1R9S - chains B and J of the 12 polymer chains in the assembly; structure by X-ray diffraction, 4.25 A resolution (low resolution: residue-level contacts below are approximate; hydrogen-bond / salt-bridge calls are withheld).

Chain B:
Protein: DNA-directed RNA polymerase II 140 kDa polypeptide
From: Saccharomyces cerevisiae
Notes: EC 2.7.7.6
Reference sequence: P08518 (RPB2_YEAST); residue numbers follow UniProt; this construct covers 1-1224
Amino-acid sequence (1224 residues; row label = number of the first residue in the row):
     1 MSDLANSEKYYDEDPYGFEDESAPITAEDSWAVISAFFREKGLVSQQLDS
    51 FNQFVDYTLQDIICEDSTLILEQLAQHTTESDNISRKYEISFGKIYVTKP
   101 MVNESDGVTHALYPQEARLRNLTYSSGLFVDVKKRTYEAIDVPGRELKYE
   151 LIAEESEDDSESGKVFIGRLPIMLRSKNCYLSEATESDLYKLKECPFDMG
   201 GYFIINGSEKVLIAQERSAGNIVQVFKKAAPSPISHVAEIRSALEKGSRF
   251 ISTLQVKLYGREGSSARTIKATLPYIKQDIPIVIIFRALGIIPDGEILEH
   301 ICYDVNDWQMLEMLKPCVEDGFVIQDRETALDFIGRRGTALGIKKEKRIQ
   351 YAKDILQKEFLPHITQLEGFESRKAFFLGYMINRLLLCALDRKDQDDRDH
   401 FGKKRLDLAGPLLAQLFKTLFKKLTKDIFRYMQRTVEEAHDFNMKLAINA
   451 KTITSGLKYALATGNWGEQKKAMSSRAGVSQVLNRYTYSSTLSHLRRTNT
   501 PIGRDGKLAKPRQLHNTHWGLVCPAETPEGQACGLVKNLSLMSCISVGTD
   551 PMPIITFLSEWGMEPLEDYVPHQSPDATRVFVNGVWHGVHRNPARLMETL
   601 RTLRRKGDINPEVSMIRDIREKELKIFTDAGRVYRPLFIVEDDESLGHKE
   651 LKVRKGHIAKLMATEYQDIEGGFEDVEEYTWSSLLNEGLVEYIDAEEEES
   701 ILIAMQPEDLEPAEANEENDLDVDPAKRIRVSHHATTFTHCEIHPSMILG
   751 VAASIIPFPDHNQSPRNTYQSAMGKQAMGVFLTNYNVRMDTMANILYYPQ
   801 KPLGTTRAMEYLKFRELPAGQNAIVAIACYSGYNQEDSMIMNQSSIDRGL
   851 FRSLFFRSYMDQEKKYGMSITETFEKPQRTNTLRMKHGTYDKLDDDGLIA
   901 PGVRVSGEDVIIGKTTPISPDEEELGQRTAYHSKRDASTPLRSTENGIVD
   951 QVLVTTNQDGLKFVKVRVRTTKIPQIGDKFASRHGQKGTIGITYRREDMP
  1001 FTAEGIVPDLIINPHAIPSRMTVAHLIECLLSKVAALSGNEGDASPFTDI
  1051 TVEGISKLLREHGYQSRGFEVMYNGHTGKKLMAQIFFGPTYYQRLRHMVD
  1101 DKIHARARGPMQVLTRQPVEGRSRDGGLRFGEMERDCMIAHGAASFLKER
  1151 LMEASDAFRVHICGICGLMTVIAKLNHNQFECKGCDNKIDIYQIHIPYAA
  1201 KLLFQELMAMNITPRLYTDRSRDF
Not modelled in the structure: 1-19, 71-89, 135-163, 336-344, 438-445, 468-476, 503-508, 669-677, 716-721, 920-932
Bound ions: Zn2+: Cys-1163, Cys-1166, Cys-1182, Cys-1185
Ligand contacts: UTP (uridine 5'-triphosphate): Arg-766, Tyr-769, Asp-837, Lys-987, Arg-1020

Chain J:
Protein: DNA-directed RNA polymerases I, II, and III 8.3 kDa polypeptide
From: Saccharomyces cerevisiae
Notes: EC 2.7.7.6
Reference sequence: P22139 (RPB10_YEAST); residues 1-70 here = UniProt positions 1-70
Amino-acid sequence (70 residues; numbered 1 to 70; the number before each row is that of its first residue):
     1 MIVPVRCFSCGKVVGDKWESYLNLLQEDELDEGTALSRLGLKRYCCRRMI
    51 LTHVDLIEKFLRYNPLEKRD
Not modelled in the structure: 66-70
Bound ions: Zn2+: Cys-7, Cys-10, Cys-45, Cys-46
UniProt features mapped onto this chain:
  - binding site (Zn(2+)): Cys-7, Cys-10, Cys-45, Cys-46
  - cross-link: Lys-59 (Glycyl lysine isopeptide (Lys-Gly) (interchain with G-Cter in ubiquitin))

Chain B / chain J interface:
Pairs across the interface - 65 pairs, chain B then chain J:
  Glu-186(B) with Arg-62(J)
  Tyr-190(B) with Lys-59(J); Arg-62(J); Tyr-63(J)
  Lys-193(B) with Pro-65(J)
  Cys-195(B) with Tyr-63(J)
  Pro-196(B) with Tyr-63(J)
  Phe-197(B) with Lys-59(J)
  Val-780(B) with Met-1(J); Leu-56(J)
  Thr-783(B) with Phe-60(J); Tyr-63(J)
  Asn-784(B) with Tyr-63(J)
  Tyr-785(B) with Met-1(J); Phe-60(J)
  Ile-795(B) with Met-1(J)
  Leu-796(B) with Met-1(J)
  Tyr-797(B) with Met-1(J)
  Tyr-798(B) with Met-1(J); Ile-2(J); Pro-4(J)
  Pro-799(B) with Val-54(J)
  Gln-800(B) with Phe-8(J); Arg-48(J); Met-49(J); Thr-52(J)
  Lys-801(B) with Leu-51(J); Thr-52(J); Val-54(J)
  Leu-803(B) with Thr-52(J)
  Arg-815(B) with Val-54(J)
  Glu-816(B) with Val-54(J); Leu-56(J)
  Pro-818(B) with Val-54(J)
  Asn-822(B) with Arg-48(J); Thr-52(J)
  Ile-824(B) with Ser-9(J); Tyr-44(J); Arg-48(J)
  Ser-845(B) with Phe-8(J)
  Arg-848(B) with Cys-7(J); Phe-8(J); Ser-9(J); Gly-11(J)
  Gly-849(B) with Phe-8(J)
  Leu-850(B) with Phe-8(J)
  Arg-996(B) with Ser-9(J); Cys-10(J)
  Ile-1006(B) with Tyr-44(J)
  Asp-1009(B) with Phe-8(J); Ser-9(J); Arg-48(J)
  Lys-1033(B) with Tyr-44(J)
  Ala-1036(B) with Tyr-44(J); Arg-47(J); Leu-51(J)
  Leu-1037(B) with Tyr-44(J); Arg-47(J)
  Ser-1038(B) with Gly-33(J)
  Gly-1039(B) with Glu-32(J); Gly-33(J); Leu-51(J)
  Tyr-1064(B) with Tyr-44(J)
  Glu-1070(B) with Tyr-44(J)
  Phe-1087(B) with Tyr-44(J)
Other interface residues (no listed pair), chain B (46 interface residues in all): Leu-817, Gln-821, Ala-823, Asn-842, Glu-1004, Val-1007, Ala-1035, Asn-1040
Other interface residues (no listed pair), chain J (25 interface residues in all): Arg-43, Cys-45

In short:
The interface between chain B and chain J involves 46 residues on one side and 25 on the other. Ligands of
chain B: UTP. Cys-1163(B), Cys-1166(B), Cys-1182(B) and Cys-1185(B) form the Zn2+ site. UniProt lists 4
Zn2+-binding residues on chain J.
Chain B is DNA-directed RNA polymerase II 140 kDa polypeptide and chain J is DNA-directed RNA polymerases I,
II, and III 8.3 kDa polypeptide, both from Saccharomyces cerevisiae; the structure, RNA polymerase II strand
separated elongation complex, matched nucleotide, was determined by X-ray diffraction together with 1R9T,
1TWA, 1TWC, 1TWF, 1TWG and 1TWH from the same study.
